9L1X - chains G and I of the 12 polymer chains in the assembly; structure by electron microscopy, 2.69 A resolution.

# Chain G
Molecule: Histone H2A type 1-B/E
From: Homo sapiens
UniProt: P04908 (H2A1B_HUMAN); residues 1-119 here correspond to UniProt positions 2-120 (UniProt number = residue number + 1)
Sequence (119 residues; numbered 1 to 119; the number before each row is that of its first residue):
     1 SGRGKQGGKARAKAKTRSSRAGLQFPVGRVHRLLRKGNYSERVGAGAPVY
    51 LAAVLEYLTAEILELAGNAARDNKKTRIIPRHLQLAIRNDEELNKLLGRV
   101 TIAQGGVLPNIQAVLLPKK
Not modelled in the structure: 1-10, 119
Curated features (UniProtKB/Swiss-Prot):
  - modified residue: Ser1 (N-acetylserine), Arg3 (Citrulline), Lys5 (N6-(2-hydroxyisobutyryl)lysine), Lys9 (N6-(2-hydroxyisobutyryl)lysine), Lys13 (N6-(beta-hydroxybutyryl)lysine), Lys36 (N6-(2-hydroxyisobutyryl)lysine), Lys74 (N6-(2-hydroxyisobutyryl)lysine), Lys75 (N6-(2-hydroxyisobutyryl)lysine), Lys95 (N6-(2-hydroxyisobutyryl)lysine), Gln104 (N5-methylglutamine), Lys118 (N6-(2-hydroxyisobutyryl)lysine), Lys119 (N6-crotonyllysine)
  - cross-link (Glycyl lysine isopeptide (Lys-Gly)): Lys13 (interchain with G-Cter in ubiquitin), Lys15 (interchain with G-Cter in ubiquitin), Lys119 (interchain with G-Cter in ubiquitin)

# Chain I
Molecule: 601 dna_r
From: Homo sapiens
Sequence (189 nucleotides; numbered -94 to 94; the number before each row is that of its first residue; numbers below 1 keep their minus sign (DA-94 is residue -94)):
   -94 ATCAGCGACACCGGCACTGGAATCGGATGTATATATCTGACACGTGCCTG
   -44 GAGACTAGGGAGTAATCCCCTTGGCGGTTAAAACGCGGGGGACAGCGCGT
     6 ACGTGCGTTTAAGCGGTGCTAGAGCTGTCTACGACCAATTGAGCGGCCTC
    56 GGCACCGGGATTCTCGATGGCATCCGGCATCACCCGGAT
Not modelled in the structure: -94 to -85, 78-94

# Chain G / chain I interface
Pairs across the interface (14):
  Arg11(G) with DA43(I), hydrogen bond to the base; DT44(I), hydrogen bond to the sugar
  Arg29(G) with DC49(I), salt bridge to the phosphate
  Arg42(G) with DG38(I), sugar contact; DA39(I), phosphate contact
  Val43(G) with DG38(I), sugar contact; DA39(I), hydrogen bond to the phosphate
  Gly44(G) with DG38(I), phosphate contact
  Ala45(G) with DG38(I), phosphate contact
  Lys75(G) with DC58(I), phosphate contact
  Thr76(G) with DG57(I), phosphate contact; DC58(I), hydrogen bond to the phosphate
  Arg77(G) with DG57(I), sugar contact; DC58(I), hydrogen bond to the phosphate
Also at the interface, not in a pair above, chain G (11 interface residues in all): Glu41, Lys118
Also at the interface, not in a pair above, chain I (9 interface residues in all): DG-4, DG48

# In short
11 residues of chain G and 9 residues of chain I are in contact, with 5 hydrogen bonds and 1 salt bridge.
Polar contacts include Arg11(G)-DA43(I), Arg11(G)-DT44(I) and Val43(G)-DA39(I).
Chain G is Histone H2A type 1-B/E and chain I is 601 dna_r, both from Homo sapiens; the structure,
hDEK-nucleosome complex (conformation 1), was determined by electron microscopy (same publication as 9L22).
